PDB entry 3NNL | X-ray diffraction, 2.88 A resolution | chains A and B

[Chain A (and B)]
Molecule: CurA
Organism: Lyngbya majuscula
Notes: fragment: Hal domain to 1919); chain B of this document is another copy of the same molecule, construct and numbering; everything in this record applies to it too
UniProtKB: Q6DNF2 (Q6DNF2_9CYAN); residues 1-320 here correspond to UniProt positions 1600-1919 (UniProt number = residue number + 1599)
Amino-acid sequence (344 residues; row label = number of the first residue in the row; numbers below 1 keep their minus sign (Met-23 is residue -23)):
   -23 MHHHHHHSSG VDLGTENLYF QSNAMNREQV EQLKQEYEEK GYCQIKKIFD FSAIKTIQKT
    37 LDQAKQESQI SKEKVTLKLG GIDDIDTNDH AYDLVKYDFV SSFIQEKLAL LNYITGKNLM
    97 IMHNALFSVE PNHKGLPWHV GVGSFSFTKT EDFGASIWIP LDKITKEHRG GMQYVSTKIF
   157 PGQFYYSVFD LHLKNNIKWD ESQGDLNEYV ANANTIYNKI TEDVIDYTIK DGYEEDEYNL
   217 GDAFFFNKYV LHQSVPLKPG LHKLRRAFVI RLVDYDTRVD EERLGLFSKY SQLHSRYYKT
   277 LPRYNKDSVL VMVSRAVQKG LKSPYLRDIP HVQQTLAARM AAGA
Not modelled in the structure: -23 to 0, 48-59, 319-320 (chain B: -23 to 0, 40-66, 319-320)
Differences from the reference sequence: expression tag (-23 to 0)
Ion coordination: Fe ion: His115, His228 (together with 2-oxoglutaric acid)
Residues lining bound ligands: 2-oxoglutaric acid (AKG): Phe103, Leu112, His115, Trp134, Met148, Phe222, His228, Ser230, Arg241, Ala243, Val245, Arg247
What the authors report for this chain:
  - Fe ion coordination: His115, His228
  - conformationally variable residues (order/disorder transition): Lys48 to Asp59
  - contacts within the chain: Asp69-His99 (hydrogen bond), Ser120-Arg247 (hydrogen bond), Arg247-Asp283 (salt bridge)
  - mutagenesis - S120A, S132A: abolished catalytic activity
  - mutagenesis - K50A, K54A, Y68F: decreased catalytic activity
  - specificity-determining residues: Ser120 (proposed by the authors, not directly observed)
  - specificity-determining residues: Lys50, Lys54

[Chain A / chain B interface]
Contacting residue pairs (22):
  Lys154(A) - Lys170(B)
  Ile155(A) - Leu167(B)
  Phe160(A) - Phe160(B)  hydrophobic
  Phe160(A) - Ser163(B)
  Phe160(A) - Val164(B)  hydrophobic
  Phe160(A) - Ile192(B)  hydrophobic
  Val164(A) - Phe160(B)  hydrophobic
  Leu167(A) - Ile155(B)
  Lys170(A) - Lys154(B)  hydrogen bond (side chain-backbone)
  Asn171(A) - Tyr203(B)  hydrogen bond
  Asn171(A) - Lys206(B)
  Ala189(A) - Tyr203(B)
  Asn190(A) - Val200(B)
  Asn190(A) - Tyr203(B)
  Ile192(A) - Val200(B)  hydrophobic
  Val200(A) - Ile192(B)  hydrophobic
  Val200(A) - Lys195(B)
  Tyr203(A) - Asn171(B)
  Tyr203(A) - Ala189(B)
  Tyr203(A) - Asn190(B)
  Tyr203(A) - Thr191(B)
  Thr204(A) - Ile192(B)
Also at the interface, not in a pair above, chain A (21 interface residues in all): Phe156, Pro157, Ser163, Tyr185, Thr191, Lys195, Asp199, Lys206
Also at the interface, not in a pair above, chain B (21 interface residues in all): Pro157, Tyr185, Ile196, Asp199, Thr204

[Summary]
Chain A and chain B each contribute 21 residues to their interface; the contacts include 2 hydrogen bonds.
Among the polar pairs are Lys170(A)-Lys154(B) and Asn171(A)-Tyr203(B). From the paper: K50A, K54A and Y68F of
chain A reduce catalytic activity; Fe ion coordination by His115(A) and His228(A); 5 substitutions were tested
in all.
Both chains are CurA (Lyngbya majuscula). Entry 3NNL (Halogenase domain from CurA module (crystal form III))
was determined by X-ray diffraction (same publication as 3NNJ and 3NNM).
